PDB entry 8OPO | electron microscopy, 3.60 A resolution | chains A and B of the 3 polymer chains in the assembly

Chain A (and B):
Name: Spike glycoprotein, General control transcription factor GCN4
Organism: Human coronavirus HKU1
Notes: chain B of this document is another copy of the same molecule, construct and numbering; everything in this record applies to it too
Reference sequence: chimeric construct of E0YJ44, P03069: residues 12-1266 from E0YJ44 (E0YJ44_CVHK1) positions 12-1266 (same numbers); residues 1270-1301 from P03069 positions 249-278 (offset varies)
Chain sequence (1326 residues; row label = number of the first residue in the row; numbers below 1 keep their minus sign (Met-10 is residue -10)):
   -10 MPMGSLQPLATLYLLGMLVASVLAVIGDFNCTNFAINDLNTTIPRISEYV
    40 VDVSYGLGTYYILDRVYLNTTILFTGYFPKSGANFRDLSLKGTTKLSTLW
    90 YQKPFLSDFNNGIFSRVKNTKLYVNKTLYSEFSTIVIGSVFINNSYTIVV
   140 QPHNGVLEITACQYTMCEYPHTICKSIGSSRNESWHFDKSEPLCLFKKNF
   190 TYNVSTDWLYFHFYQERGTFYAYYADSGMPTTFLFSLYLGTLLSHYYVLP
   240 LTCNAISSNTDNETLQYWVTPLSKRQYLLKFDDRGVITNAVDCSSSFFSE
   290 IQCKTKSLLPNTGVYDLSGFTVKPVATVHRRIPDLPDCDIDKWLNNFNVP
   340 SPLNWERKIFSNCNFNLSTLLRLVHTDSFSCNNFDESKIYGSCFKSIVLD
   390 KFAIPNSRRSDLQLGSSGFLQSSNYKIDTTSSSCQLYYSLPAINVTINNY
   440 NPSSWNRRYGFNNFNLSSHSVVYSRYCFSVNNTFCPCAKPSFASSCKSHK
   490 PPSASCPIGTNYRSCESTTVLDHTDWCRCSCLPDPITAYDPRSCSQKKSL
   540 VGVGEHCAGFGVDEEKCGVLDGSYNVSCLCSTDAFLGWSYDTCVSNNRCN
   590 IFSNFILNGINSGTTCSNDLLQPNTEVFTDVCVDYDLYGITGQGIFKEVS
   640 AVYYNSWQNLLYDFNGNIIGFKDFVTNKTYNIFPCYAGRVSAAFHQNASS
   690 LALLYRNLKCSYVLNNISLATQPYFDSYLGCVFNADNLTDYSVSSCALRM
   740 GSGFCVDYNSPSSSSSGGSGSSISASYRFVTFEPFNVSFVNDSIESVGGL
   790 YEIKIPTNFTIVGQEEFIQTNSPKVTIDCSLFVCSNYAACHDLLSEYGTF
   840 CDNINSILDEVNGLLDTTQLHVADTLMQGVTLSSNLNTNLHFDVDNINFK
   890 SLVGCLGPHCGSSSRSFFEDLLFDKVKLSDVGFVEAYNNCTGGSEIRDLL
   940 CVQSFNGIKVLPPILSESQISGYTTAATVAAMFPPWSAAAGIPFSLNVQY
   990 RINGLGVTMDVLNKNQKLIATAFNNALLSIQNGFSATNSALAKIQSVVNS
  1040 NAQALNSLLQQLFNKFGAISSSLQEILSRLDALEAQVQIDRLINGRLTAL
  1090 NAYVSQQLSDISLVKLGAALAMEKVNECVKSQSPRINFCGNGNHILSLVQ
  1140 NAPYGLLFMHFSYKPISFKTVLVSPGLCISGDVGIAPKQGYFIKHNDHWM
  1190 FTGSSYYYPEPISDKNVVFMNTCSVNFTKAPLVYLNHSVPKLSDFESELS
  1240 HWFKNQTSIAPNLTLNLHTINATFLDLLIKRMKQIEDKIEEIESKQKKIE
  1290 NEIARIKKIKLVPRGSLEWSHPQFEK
Unresolved in the structure: -10 to 13, 749-764, 1225-1315
Sequence notes: initiating methionine (-10); expression tag (-9 to 11, 1302-1315); engineered mutation Gly756 (Arg in E0YJ44), Gly757 (Arg in E0YJ44), Ser758 (Lys in E0YJ44), Gly759 (Arg in E0YJ44), Ser760 (Arg in E0YJ44), Ile1274 (Leu253 in P03069), Ile1278 (Val257 in P03069), Ile1281 (Leu260 in P03069), Glu1282 (Leu261 in P03069), Gln1285 (Asn264 in P03069), Lys1286 (Tyr265 in P03069), Lys1287 (His266 in P03069), Ile1288 (Leu267 in P03069), Ile1292 (Val271 in P03069), Ile1295 (Leu274 in P03069); linker (1267-1269); insertion (1297-1298)
Disulfides: Cys20-Cys156, Cys151-Cys183, Cys163-Cys242, Cys282-Cys292, Cys327-Cys352, Cys370-Cys423, Cys382-Cys605, Cys466-Cys546, Cys474-Cys495, Cys476-Cys567, Cys485-Cys516, Cys504-Cys518, Cys520-Cys533, Cys556-Cys569, Cys582-Cys588, Cys621-Cys674, Cys699-Cys720, Cys735-Cys744, Cys818-Cys840, Cys823-Cys829, Cys894-Cys899, Cys929-Cys940, Cys1117-Cys1128, Cys1167-Cys1212
Covalent attachments: N-acetylglucosamine (NAG) linked to Asn19, Asn29, Asn58, Asn132, Asn171, Asn188, Asn192, Asn355, Asn433, Asn666, Asn686, Asn726, Asn797, Asn1215
Small-molecule neighbours: N-acetylglucosamine (NAG; 2-acetamido-2-deoxy-beta-D-glucopyranose): Asp884, Asn885, Lys1006

Chain A / chain B interface:
Residue-residue contacts - 139 pairs, chain A then chain B:
  Thr64(A) with Ser834(B); Glu835(B)
  Lys263(A) with Asp831(B), salt bridge; Ser834(B)
  Ser307(A) with Asp817(B)
  Val311(A) with Asn825(B)
  Pro313(A) with Asn825(B)
  Thr316(A) with Gln1063(B), hydrogen bond (backbone-side chain)
  Val317(A) with Gln1063(B)
  Arg319(A) with Gln1063(B), hydrogen bond; Glu1064(B), salt bridge; Arg1068(B)
  Pro325(A) with Lys187(B)
  Ile348(A) with Glu180(B)
  Asn351(A) with Cys183(B), hydrogen bond (side chain-backbone); Leu184(B); Phe185(B); Lys186(B); Lys187(B)
  Lys384(A) with Leu182(B)
  Thr603(A) with Cys183(B)
  Tyr627(A) with Asp53(B); Arg54(B), hydrogen bond (backbone-side chain)
  Ile629(A) with Arg54(B)
  Thr630(A) with Gln1063(B), hydrogen bond
  Lys636(A) with Gly932(B); Ser933(B), hydrogen bond (side chain-backbone)
  Tyr642(A) with Leu57(B), hydrophobic; Arg273(B)
  Trp646(A) with Tyr50(B), hydrophobic; Val55(B), hydrophobic; Thr221(B), hydrogen bond
  Gln647(A) with Val55(B)
  Leu649(A) with Asp53(B); Val55(B)
  Leu650(A) with Val55(B)
  Tyr651(A) with Arg54(B), hydrogen bond; Val55(B), hydrogen bond (backbone-backbone); Tyr56(B), hydrophobic
  Asp652(A) with Tyr56(B); Thr59(B)
  Phe653(A) with Asn58(B); Thr59(B); Ile61(B)
  Asn654(A) with Leu938(B); Asn1045(B); Gln1049(B)
  Ile658(A) with Ile935(B), hydrophobic
  Asn670(A) with Glu934(B)
  Ile671(A) with Ile935(B)
  Phe672(A) with Ser933(B); Glu934(B); Ile935(B)
  Pro673(A) with Ile935(B); Phe944(B)
  Cys674(A) with Phe944(B)
  Tyr675(A) with Phe944(B), hydrophobic
  Ala676(A) with Leu820(B); Phe944(B)
  Arg678(A) with Thr815(B), hydrogen bond; Asp817(B), salt bridge
  Arg695(A) with Leu950(B); Pro951(B)
  Asn696(A) with Val923(B); Tyr926(B); Asn927(B)
  Tyr717(A) with Val920(B); Val923(B)
  Arg738(A) with Leu859(B)
  Gly740(A) with Pro952(B); Ile953(B)
  Ser741(A) with Asp919(B); Pro951(B); Pro952(B), hydrogen bond (backbone-backbone); Ile953(B); Ser955(B)
  Gly742(A) with Ile953(B), hydrogen bond (backbone-backbone); Gln958(B)
  Phe771(A) with Ile953(B); Gln958(B), hydrogen bond (backbone-side chain)
  Glu772(A) with Tyr962(B)
  Pro773(A) with Leu859(B), hydrophobic; Leu954(B), hydrophobic; Tyr962(B)
  Phe774(A) with Met866(B); Tyr962(B)
  Val776(A) with Met866(B), hydrophobic; Val869(B), hydrophobic; Leu871(B), hydrophobic
  Ser777(A) with Val869(B); Thr870(B); Leu871(B), hydrogen bond (backbone-backbone)
  Phe778(A) with Leu871(B); Ser872(B); Ser873(B)
  Val779(A) with Thr870(B); Leu871(B), hydrogen bond (backbone-backbone); Ser872(B); Ser873(B), hydrogen bond (backbone-backbone)
  Asp781(A) with Ser872(B); Asn874(B)
  Ile783(A) with Ser872(B); Leu875(B), hydrophobic; His880(B); Phe972(B), hydrophobic; Pro973(B)
  Tyr790(A) with Pro973(B), hydrophobic; Trp975(B), hydrophobic
  Ile792(A) with Trp975(B), hydrophobic
  Gln1050(A) with Phe839(B)
  Asn1053(A) with Tyr836(B); Thr838(B)
  Gln1095(A) with Leu1097(B)
  Leu1102(A) with Ser1101(B)
  Leu1105(A) with Leu1105(B), hydrophobic
  Pro1123(A) with Ser1122(B)
  Arg1124(A) with Glu1112(B), salt bridge; Glu1116(B), salt bridge; Arg1124(B)
  Ile1125(A) with Asn1115(B); Ser1120(B)
  Asn1126(A) with Gln867(B), hydrogen bond; Asn1115(B), hydrogen bond (backbone-side chain)
  Asn1130(A) with Gln867(B)
  Pro1164(A) with Trp975(B), hydrophobic; Ile981(B), hydrophobic
  Ala1175(A) with Tyr989(B)
  Tyr1180(A) with Gly980(B)
  Met1209(A) with Gln988(B); Tyr989(B), hydrophobic; Met998(B), hydrophobic; Asn1002(B)
  Thr1211(A) with Asp999(B); Asn1002(B), hydrogen bond
  Ser1213(A) with Gln988(B); Asn1002(B), hydrogen bond; Gln1005(B), hydrogen bond
  Val1214(A) with Gln1005(B)
  Phe1216(A) with Leu985(B), hydrophobic
Interface residues without a listed pair, chain A (88 interface residues in all): Asp305, Gly308, Pro322, Ser350, Val638, Asn648, Gly655, Gly677, Leu697, Leu718, Ser782, Gly1056, Phe1127, Pro1176, Phe1208, Cys1212
Interface residues without a listed pair, chain B (102 interface residues in all): Ile51, Asp272, Cys818, Ser819, Tyr826, His860, Asp863, Thr930, Cys940, Lys948, Ala965, Pro974, Pro982, Ser1067, Asp1079, Ser1094, Pro1123, Lys1204

Overview:
The interface between chain A and chain B involves 88 residues on one side and 102 on the other; the contacts
include 21 hydrogen bonds and 5 salt bridges. Polar pairs include Lys263(A)-Asp831(B), Arg319(A)-Glu1064(B)
and Arg678(A)-Asp817(B). Chain A binds N-acetylglucosamine.
Chain A and chain B are both Spike glycoprotein, General control transcription factor GCN4 (Human coronavirus
HKU1); the structure, Human Coronavirus HKU1 spike glycoprotein in complex with an alpha2,8-linked
9-O-acetylated disialoside (3-up state), was determined by electron microscopy (same publication as 8OHN, 8OPM
and 8OPN).
